PDB entry 2C62 | X-ray diffraction, 1.74 A resolution | chains A and B of the 3 polymer chains in the assembly

# Chain A (and B)
Name: Activated RNA polymerase II transcriptional coactivator P15
Organism: Homo sapiens
Notes: fragment: c-terminal ssdna-binding domain, residues 62-126; chain B of this document is another copy of the same molecule, construct and numbering; everything in this record applies to it too
Reference sequence: P53999 (TCP4_HUMAN); residues 63-127 here correspond to UniProt positions 62-126 (UniProt number = residue number - 1)
Sequence (66 residues; row label = number of the first residue in the row):
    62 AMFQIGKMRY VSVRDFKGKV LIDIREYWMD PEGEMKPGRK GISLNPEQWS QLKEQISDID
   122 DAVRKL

# How chain A and chain B interact
Contacting residue pairs - 67 pairs, chain A then chain B:
  Phe64(A) - Gln116(B)
  Phe64(A) - Asp119(B)
  Phe64(A) - Ile120(B)  hydrophobic
  Gln65(A) - Gln112(B)
  Gln65(A) - Gln116(B)  hydrogen bond (backbone-side chain)
  Ile66(A) - Leu105(B)  hydrophobic
  Ile66(A) - Gln109(B)
  Ile66(A) - Gln112(B)
  Ile66(A) - Leu113(B)
  Ile66(A) - Gln116(B)
  Arg70(A) - Ile103(B)
  Arg70(A) - Ser104(B)  hydrogen bond (side chain-backbone)
  Arg70(A) - Leu105(B)
  Arg70(A) - Gln109(B)  hydrogen bond
  Val72(A) - Ile120(B)  hydrophobic
  Val74(A) - Ile120(B)  hydrophobic
  Val74(A) - Ala123(B)
  Val74(A) - Val124(B)  hydrophobic
  Val74(A) - Leu127(B)  hydrophobic
  Arg75(A) - Leu127(B)
  Val81(A) - Leu127(B)  hydrophobic
  Ile83(A) - Val124(B)  hydrophobic
  Ile85(A) - Ile85(B)  hydrophobic
  Ile85(A) - Ile103(B)  hydrophobic
  Ile85(A) - Leu113(B)  hydrophobic
  Lys101(A) - Gly102(B)
  Lys101(A) - Ile103(B)
  Gly102(A) - Lys101(B)
  Gly102(A) - Gly102(B)  hydrogen bond (backbone-backbone)
  Gly102(A) - Ile103(B)
  Ile103(A) - Arg70(B)
  Ile103(A) - Ile85(B)
  Ile103(A) - Lys101(B)
  Ile103(A) - Gly102(B)
  Ser104(A) - Arg70(B)  hydrogen bond (backbone-side chain)
  Leu105(A) - Ile66(B)  hydrophobic
  Leu105(A) - Arg70(B)
  Gln109(A) - Ile66(B)
  Gln109(A) - Arg70(B)  hydrogen bond
  Trp110(A) - Leu113(B)  hydrophobic
  Trp110(A) - Ile117(B)  hydrophobic
  Trp110(A) - Ile120(B)  hydrophobic
  Trp110(A) - Asp121(B)  hydrogen bond
  Gln112(A) - Gln65(B)
  Gln112(A) - Ile66(B)
  Leu113(A) - Ile66(B)
  Leu113(A) - Ile85(B)  hydrophobic
  Lys114(A) - Ile117(B)
  Lys114(A) - Asp121(B)  salt bridge
  Gln116(A) - Phe64(B)
  Gln116(A) - Gln65(B)  hydrogen bond (side chain-backbone)
  Gln116(A) - Ile66(B)
  Ile117(A) - Lys114(B)
  Ile117(A) - Ile117(B)  hydrophobic
  Asp119(A) - Phe64(B)
  Ile120(A) - Phe64(B)  hydrophobic
  Ile120(A) - Val72(B)  hydrophobic
  Ile120(A) - Val74(B)
  Ile120(A) - Trp110(B)  hydrophobic
  Asp121(A) - Trp110(B)  hydrogen bond
  Asp121(A) - Lys114(B)  salt bridge
  Ala123(A) - Ala62(B)  hydrophobic
  Ala123(A) - Phe64(B)  hydrophobic
  Ala123(A) - Val74(B)
  Val124(A) - Val74(B)  hydrophobic
  Val124(A) - Val81(B)  hydrophobic
  Leu127(A) - Val81(B)  hydrophobic
Also at the interface, not in a pair above, chain A (35 interface residues in all): Ala62, Gly67, Asp76, Arg86, Glu87, Arg100, Glu108
Also at the interface, not in a pair above, chain B (35 interface residues in all): Gly67, Arg75, Asp76, Ile83, Arg86, Glu87, Arg100, Glu108

# In short
Chain A and chain B each contribute 35 residues to their interface; the contacts include 9 hydrogen bonds and
2 salt bridges. Among the polar pairs are Lys114(A)-Asp121(B), Gln65(A)-Gln116(B) and Arg70(A)-Ser104(B).
Chain A and chain B are both Activated RNA polymerase II transcriptional coactivator P15 (Homo sapiens); the
structure, Crystal Structure of the Human Transcription Cofactor PC4 in Complex with Single-Stranded DNA, was
determined by X-ray diffraction.
